6FNU - chain A; structure by X-ray diffraction, 1.56 A resolution.

Chain A:
Molecule: Methylenetetrahydrofolate reductase 1
From: Saccharomyces cerevisiae
Notes: EC 1.5.1.20
Reference sequence: P46151 (MTHR1_YEAST); residue numbers follow UniProt; this construct covers 1-302
Amino-acid sequence (308 residues; row label = number of the first residue in the row; numbers below 1 keep their minus sign (Asn-5 is residue -5)):
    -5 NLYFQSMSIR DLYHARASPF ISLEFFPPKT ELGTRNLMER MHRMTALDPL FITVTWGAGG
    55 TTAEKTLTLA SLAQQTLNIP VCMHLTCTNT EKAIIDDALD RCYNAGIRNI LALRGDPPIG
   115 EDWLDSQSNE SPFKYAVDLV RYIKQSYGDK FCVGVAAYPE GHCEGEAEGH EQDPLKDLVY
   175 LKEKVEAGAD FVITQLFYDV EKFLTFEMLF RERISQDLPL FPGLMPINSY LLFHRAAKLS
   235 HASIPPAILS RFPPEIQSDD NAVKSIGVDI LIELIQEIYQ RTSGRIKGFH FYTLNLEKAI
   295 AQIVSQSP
Not modelled in the structure: 120-124, 160-165, 302
Sequence notes: expression tag (-5 to 0)
Swiss-Prot annotation at these positions:
  - active site: Glu18 (Proton donor/acceptor)
  - binding site (NAD(+)): Glu18 to Lys23, Thr49, Trp50
  - binding site (FAD): Thr49, Trp50, His78, Arg108 to Asp110, Tyr129, Ala130, Tyr152, Asp171, Lys178
  - binding site (substrate): Asp110, Gln189, Tyr286
  - modified residue (Phosphoserine): Ser120, Ser301

Overview:
Curated annotation (UniProt) lists active-site residue Glu18, 8 NAD+-binding residues, 11 FAD-binding residues
and 3 substrate-binding residues.
Chain A is Methylenetetrahydrofolate reductase 1 (Saccharomyces cerevisiae); the structure, Structure of S.
cerevisiae Methylenetetrahydrofolate reductase 1, catalytic domain, was determined by X-ray diffraction
together with 6FCX from the same study.
